7KY7 - chains A and B; structure by electron microscopy, 3.08 A resolution.

Chain A:
Name: Phospholipid-transporting ATPase DNF2
Organism: Saccharomyces cerevisiae (strain ATCC 204508 / S288c)
Notes: EC 7.6.2.1
Reference sequence: Q12675 (ATC4_YEAST); residue numbers follow UniProt; this construct covers 1-1612
Amino-acid sequence (1612 residues; numbered 1 to 1612; the number before each row is that of its first residue):
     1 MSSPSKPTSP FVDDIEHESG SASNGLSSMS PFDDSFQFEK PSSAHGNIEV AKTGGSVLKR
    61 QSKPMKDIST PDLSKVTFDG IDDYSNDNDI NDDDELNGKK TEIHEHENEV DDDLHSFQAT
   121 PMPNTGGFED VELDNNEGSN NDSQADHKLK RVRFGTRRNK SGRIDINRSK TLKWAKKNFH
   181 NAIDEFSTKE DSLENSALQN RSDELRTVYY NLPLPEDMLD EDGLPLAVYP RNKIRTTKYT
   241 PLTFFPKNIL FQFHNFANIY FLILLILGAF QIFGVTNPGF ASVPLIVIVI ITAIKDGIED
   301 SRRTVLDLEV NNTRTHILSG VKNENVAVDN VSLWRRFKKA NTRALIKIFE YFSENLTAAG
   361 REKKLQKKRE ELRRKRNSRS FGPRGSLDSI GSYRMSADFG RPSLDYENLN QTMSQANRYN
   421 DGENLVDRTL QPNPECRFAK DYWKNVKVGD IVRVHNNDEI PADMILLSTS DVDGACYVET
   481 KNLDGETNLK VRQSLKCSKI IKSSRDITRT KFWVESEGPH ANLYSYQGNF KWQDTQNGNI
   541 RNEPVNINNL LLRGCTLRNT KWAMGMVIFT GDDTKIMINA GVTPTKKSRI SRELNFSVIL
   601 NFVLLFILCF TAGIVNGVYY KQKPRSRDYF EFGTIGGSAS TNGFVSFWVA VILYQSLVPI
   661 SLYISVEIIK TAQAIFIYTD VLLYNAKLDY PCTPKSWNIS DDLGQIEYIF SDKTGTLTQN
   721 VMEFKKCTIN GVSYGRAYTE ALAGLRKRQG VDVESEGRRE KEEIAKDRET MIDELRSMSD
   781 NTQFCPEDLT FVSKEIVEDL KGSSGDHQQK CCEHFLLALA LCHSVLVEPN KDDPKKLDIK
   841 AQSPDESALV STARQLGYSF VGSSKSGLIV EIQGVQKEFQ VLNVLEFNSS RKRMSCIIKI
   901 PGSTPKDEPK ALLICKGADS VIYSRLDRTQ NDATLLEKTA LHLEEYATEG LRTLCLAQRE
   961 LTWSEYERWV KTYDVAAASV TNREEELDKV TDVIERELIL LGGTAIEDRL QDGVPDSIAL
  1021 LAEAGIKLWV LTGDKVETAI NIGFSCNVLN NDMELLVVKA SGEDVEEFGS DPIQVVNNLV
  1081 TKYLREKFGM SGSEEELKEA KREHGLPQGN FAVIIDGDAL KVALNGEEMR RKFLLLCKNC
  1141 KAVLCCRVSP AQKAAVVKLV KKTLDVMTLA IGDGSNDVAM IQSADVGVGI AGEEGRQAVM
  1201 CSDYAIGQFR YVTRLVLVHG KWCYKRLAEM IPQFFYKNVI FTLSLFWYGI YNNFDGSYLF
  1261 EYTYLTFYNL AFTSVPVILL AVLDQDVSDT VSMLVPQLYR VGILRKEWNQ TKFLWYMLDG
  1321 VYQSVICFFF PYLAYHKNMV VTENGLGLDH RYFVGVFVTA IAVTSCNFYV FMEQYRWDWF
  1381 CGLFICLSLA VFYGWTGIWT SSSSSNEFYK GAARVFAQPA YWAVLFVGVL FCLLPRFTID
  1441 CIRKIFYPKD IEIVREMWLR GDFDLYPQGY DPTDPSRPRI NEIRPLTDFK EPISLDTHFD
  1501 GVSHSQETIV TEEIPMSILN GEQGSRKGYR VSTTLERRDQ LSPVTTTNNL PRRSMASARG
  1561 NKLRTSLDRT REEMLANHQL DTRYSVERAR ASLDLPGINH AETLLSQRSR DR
Disordered / not traced: 1-278, 303-584, 633-639, 902-915, 929-930, 961-964, 1066-1069, 1476-1612
Bound ions: Mg2+: D712, T714, D1173

Chain B:
Name: Alkylphosphocholine resistance protein LEM3
Organism: Saccharomyces cerevisiae (strain ATCC 204508 / S288c)
Reference sequence: P42838 (LEM3_YEAST); residue numbers follow UniProt; this construct covers 1-414
Amino-acid sequence (414 residues; each row starts with the number of its first residue):
     1 MVNFDLGQVG EVFRRKDKGA IVSGDNPEEE EDVDASEFEE DEVKPVRTKN RRPKEDAFTQ
    61 QRLAAINPVL TPRTVLPLYL LIAVVFVIVG GCILAQNSKV DEVTIYYQDC MTNATSSWSD
   121 IPSEHWQFVF HKYKTYNTAP QWRFVDDESD DFTKQRGTCQ IRFTTPSDMK NNVYLNYVLE
   181 KFAANHRRYV LSFSEDQIRG EDASYETVHD ATGINCKPLS KNADGKIYYP CGLIANSMFN
   241 DTFPLQLTNV GDTSNNYSLT NKGINWESDK KRYKKTKYNY TQIAPPPYWE KMYPDGYNET
   301 NIPDIQDWEE FQNWMRPGAF DKITKLIRIN KNDTLPAGEY QLDIGLHWPV LEFNGKKGIY
   361 LTHGSHLGGR NPFLGIVYLI GGCICAAMAL ILLTFWLFGG RKIADASSLS WNMK
Disordered / not traced: 1-50, 414
Disulfide bonds: C110-C159, C216-C231
Covalently attached groups: N-acetylglucosamine (NAG) linked to N240, N256, N298, N332
Reported in the primary citation:
  - mutagenesis - R51A (1.5- to 2-fold): increased catalytic activity on GlcCer
  - mutagenesis - R51A: unchanged catalytic activity on PC or PE
  - mutagenesis - R51A: unchanged localization
  - specificity-determining residues: R51

Interface between chain A and chain B:
Residue-residue contacts - 195 pairs, chain A then chain B:
  R302(A) - R51(B)  hydrogen bond (side chain-backbone)
  Y619(A) - H186(B)  hydrogen bond
  K623(A) - N354(B)
  P624(A) - F353(B)
  R625(A) - F353(B)
  S626(A) - K181(B)
  S626(A) - F182(B)
  S626(A) - A183(B)
  S626(A) - F353(B)
  Y629(A) - Y288(B)  hydrogen bond (backbone-side chain)
  Y629(A) - E352(B)  hydrogen bond (side chain-backbone)
  Y629(A) - F353(B)  hydrophobic
  F630(A) - F182(B)  hydrophobic
  F630(A) - L233(B)
  F630(A) - S237(B)
  F630(A) - Y288(B)  hydrophobic
  F630(A) - W348(B)  hydrophobic
  F630(A) - F353(B)  hydrophobic
  E631(A) - A183(B)
  E631(A) - H186(B)  salt bridge
  E631(A) - Y189(B)
  E631(A) - L233(B)
  F632(A) - L219(B)  hydrophobic
  F632(A) - L233(B)  hydrophobic
  F632(A) - Y288(B)
  V649(A) - R187(B)
  F676(A) - F58(B)
  F676(A) - T59(B)
  F676(A) - Q61(B)
  T679(A) - P53(B)
  T679(A) - T59(B)
  T679(A) - Q60(B)  hydrogen bond (backbone-side chain)
  D680(A) - P53(B)
  D680(A) - Q60(B)
  V681(A) - R52(B)
  V681(A) - P53(B)  hydrophobic
  V681(A) - E55(B)
  V681(A) - Q60(B)
  Y684(A) - R52(B)
  Y684(A) - P53(B)
  D689(A) - R51(B)
  D689(A) - R52(B)
  H1219(A) - Q61(B)
  W1222(A) - Q61(B)
  R1226(A) - Q61(B)
  Y1248(A) - N185(B)
  Y1248(A) - A319(B)  hydrogen bond (side chain-backbone)
  Y1248(A) - F320(B)  hydrophobic
  N1252(A) - N185(B)
  N1252(A) - H186(B)
  N1253(A) - H186(B)  hydrogen bond
  D1255(A) - H186(B)
  D1255(A) - R187(B)  hydrogen bond (side chain-backbone)
  D1255(A) - R188(B)
  G1256(A) - R187(B)
  S1257(A) - N185(B)  hydrogen bond (side chain-backbone)
  S1257(A) - R187(B)
  V1282(A) - Q61(B)
  Q1285(A) - Q61(B)  hydrogen bond (side chain-backbone)
  D1289(A) - R62(B)  salt bridge
  V1295(A) - W411(B)  hydrophobic
  Q1297(A) - W411(B)  hydrogen bond
  L1298(A) - W411(B)  hydrophobic
  R1300(A) - W411(B)
  F1330(A) - F373(B)
  F1330(A) - V377(B)  hydrophobic
  Y1332(A) - F320(B)  hydrophobic
  L1333(A) - N371(B)  hydrogen bond (backbone-side chain)
  L1333(A) - F373(B)  hydrophobic
  A1334(A) - N371(B)  hydrogen bond (backbone-side chain)
  A1334(A) - F373(B)
  Y1335(A) - F320(B)  hydrophobic
  H1336(A) - N371(B)
  K1337(A) - K322(B)  hydrogen bond (backbone-side chain)
  K1337(A) - R370(B)
  K1337(A) - N371(B)
  N1338(A) - T324(B)  hydrogen bond (backbone-side chain)
  N1338(A) - Y360(B)  hydrogen bond
  N1338(A) - G369(B)
  N1338(A) - R370(B)  hydrogen bond (side chain-backbone)
  M1339(A) - F320(B)  hydrophobic
  M1339(A) - K322(B)
  V1340(A) - T324(B)
  V1340(A) - G368(B)
  V1340(A) - G369(B)
  V1341(A) - L367(B)
  V1341(A) - G368(B)
  T1342(A) - W266(B)
  T1342(A) - G368(B)
  E1343(A) - S365(B)
  E1343(A) - H366(B)
  E1343(A) - G368(B)
  N1344(A) - Y174(B)  hydrogen bond (backbone-side chain)
  N1344(A) - W266(B)
  G1345(A) - L326(B)
  L1346(A) - G263(B)
  L1346(A) - I264(B)
  L1346(A) - N265(B)
  L1346(A) - W266(B)
  L1346(A) - N313(B)
  G1347(A) - W266(B)  hydrogen bond (backbone-side chain)
  G1347(A) - R316(B)  hydrogen bond (backbone-side chain)
  L1348(A) - R316(B)
  D1349(A) - P317(B)
  D1349(A) - G318(B)
  D1349(A) - A319(B)  hydrogen bond (backbone-backbone)
  D1349(A) - F320(B)
  H1350(A) - R316(B)
  H1350(A) - P317(B)
  R1351(A) - V190(B)
  R1351(A) - P317(B)
  R1351(A) - A319(B)
  V1354(A) - A319(B)  hydrophobic
  V1354(A) - F320(B)  hydrophobic
  Y1375(A) - P68(B)
  R1376(A) - L63(B)  hydrogen bond (side chain-backbone)
  R1376(A) - A65(B)
  R1376(A) - N67(B)
  W1377(A) - A65(B)
  W1377(A) - I66(B)  hydrogen bond (backbone-backbone)
  W1377(A) - P68(B)
  D1378(A) - L63(B)
  D1378(A) - A64(B)
  D1378(A) - A65(B)
  W1379(A) - L63(B)  hydrophobic
  W1379(A) - A64(B)  hydrogen bond (backbone-backbone)
  F1380(A) - L63(B)  hydrophobic
  S1403(A) - R199(B)  hydrogen bond (backbone-side chain)
  N1406(A) - E195(B)
  N1406(A) - R199(B)  hydrogen bond
  N1406(A) - R272(B)  hydrogen bond (backbone-side chain)
  E1407(A) - F193(B)
  Y1409(A) - S268(B)
  Y1409(A) - K271(B)
  K1410(A) - S268(B)
  R1414(A) - W266(B)
  R1414(A) - S268(B)  hydrogen bond
  R1414(A) - D269(B)  salt bridge
  Q1418(A) - W266(B)
  P1419(A) - H366(B)
  P1419(A) - L367(B)
  A1420(A) - L367(B)
  A1423(A) - L374(B)  hydrophobic
  A1423(A) - Y378(B)  hydrogen bond (backbone-side chain)
  V1424(A) - L374(B)  hydrophobic
  F1426(A) - F86(B)
  F1426(A) - Y378(B)
  V1427(A) - F86(B)  hydrophobic
  V1427(A) - V377(B)  hydrophobic
  V1427(A) - Y378(B)  hydrophobic
  L1430(A) - I82(B)  hydrophobic
  L1430(A) - F86(B)  hydrophobic
  L1430(A) - G381(B)
  L1430(A) - C385(B)  hydrophobic
  F1431(A) - V377(B)
  F1431(A) - G381(B)
  L1434(A) - Y79(B)  hydrophobic
  L1434(A) - I384(B)  hydrophobic
  L1434(A) - C385(B)  hydrophobic
  F1437(A) - L70(B)  hydrophobic
  F1437(A) - L78(B)  hydrophobic
  F1437(A) - Y79(B)  hydrophobic
  T1438(A) - Y79(B)  hydrogen bond
  T1438(A) - M388(B)
  C1441(A) - L70(B)  hydrophobic
  C1441(A) - V75(B)  hydrophobic
  C1441(A) - L392(B)  hydrophobic
  I1442(A) - L392(B)  hydrophobic
  K1444(A) - L70(B)
  K1444(A) - R401(B)  hydrogen bond (backbone-side chain)
  I1445(A) - R401(B)
  F1446(A) - F395(B)  hydrophobic
  F1446(A) - G399(B)
  P1448(A) - R401(B)
  D1450(A) - L409(B)
  D1450(A) - S410(B)
  D1450(A) - W411(B)
  I1453(A) - D405(B)
  I1453(A) - S408(B)
  I1453(A) - L409(B)  hydrophobic
  V1454(A) - L409(B)  hydrophobic
  R1455(A) - N67(B)  hydrogen bond
  R1455(A) - P68(B)
  R1455(A) - V69(B)
  E1456(A) - V69(B)
  E1456(A) - R401(B)  salt bridge
  E1456(A) - I403(B)
  E1456(A) - A404(B)
  M1457(A) - A404(B)  hydrophobic
  M1457(A) - A406(B)  hydrophobic
  L1459(A) - V69(B)  hydrophobic
  R1460(A) - K402(B)
  R1460(A) - A404(B)  hydrogen bond (side chain-backbone)
  Q1468(A) - R62(B)
  G1469(A) - R62(B)
Other interface residues (no listed pair), chain A (105 interface residues in all): Y678, P691, R1214, Y1251, L1283, F1328, F1329, F1353, W1422, W1458
Other interface residues (no listed pair), chain B (98 interface residues in all): K54, I93, E102, N176, L191, N236, P349, P372, I380

Overview:
105 residues of chain A face 98 of chain B across their interface, with 33 hydrogen bonds and 4 salt bridges.
Polar pairs include E631(A)-H186(B), D1289(A)-R62(B) and R1414(A)-D269(B). Covalently linked
N-acetylglucosamine: at N240(B), N256(B), N298(B) and N332(B). From the paper: R51A of chain B increases
catalytic activity on GlcCer; the specificity determinant R51(B).
Chain A is Phospholipid-transporting ATPase DNF2 and chain B is Alkylphosphocholine resistance protein LEM3,
both from Saccharomyces cerevisiae (strain ATCC 204508 / S288c); the structure, Structure of the S. cerevisiae
phosphatidylcholine flippase Dnf2-Lem3 complex in the apo E1 state, was determined by electron microscopy,
deposited together with 7KY5, 7KY6, 7KY8, 7KY9, 7KYA, 7KYB and 7KYC.
